8YTX - chains C and D of the 6 polymer chains in the assembly; structure by X-ray diffraction, 2.53 A resolution.

# Chain C
Name: Detyrosinated tubulin alpha-1B chain
Source organism: Sus scrofa
UniProtKB: Q2XVP4 (TBA1B_PIG); numbering as in UniProt (aligned over 1-440)
Amino-acid sequence (440 residues; each row starts with the number of its first residue):
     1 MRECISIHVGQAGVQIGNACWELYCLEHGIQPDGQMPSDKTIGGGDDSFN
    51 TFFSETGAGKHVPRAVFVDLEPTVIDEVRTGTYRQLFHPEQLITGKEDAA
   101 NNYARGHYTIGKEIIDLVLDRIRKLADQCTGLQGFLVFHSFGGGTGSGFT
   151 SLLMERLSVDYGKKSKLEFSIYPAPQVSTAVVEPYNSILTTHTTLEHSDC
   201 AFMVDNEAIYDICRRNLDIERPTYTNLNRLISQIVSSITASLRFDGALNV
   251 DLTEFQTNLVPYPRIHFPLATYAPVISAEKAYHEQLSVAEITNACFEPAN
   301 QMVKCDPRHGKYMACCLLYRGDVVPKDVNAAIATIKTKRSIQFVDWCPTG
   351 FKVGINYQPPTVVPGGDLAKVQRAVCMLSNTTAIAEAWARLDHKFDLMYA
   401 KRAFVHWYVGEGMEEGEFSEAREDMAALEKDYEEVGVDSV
Bound ions: Ca2+: D39, T41, G44, D47, E55
Residues lining bound ligands:
  - A1D68 (2-chloranyl-N-(4-methoxyphenyl)-N-methyl-thieno[2,3-d]pyrimidin-4-amine): T179, A180, V181
  - GTP (guanosine-5'-triphosphate): V9, G10, Q11, A12, Q15, I16, D69, D98, A99, A100, N101, S140, G142, G143, G144, T145, G146, I171, P173, V177, S178, T179, E183, N206, Y224, L227, N228, I231
Curated features (UniProtKB/Swiss-Prot):
  - motif: M1 to C4 (MREC motif)
  - active site: E254
  - binding site (GTP): G10, Q11, A12, Q15, E71, A99, S140, G143, G144, T145, G146, T179, E183, N206, Y224, N228, L252
  - binding site (Mg(2+)): E71
  - modified residue: K40 (N6,N6,N6-trimethyllysine), S48 (Phosphoserine), S232 (Phosphoserine), Y282 (3'-nitrotyrosine), R339 (Omega-N-methylarginine), S439 (Phosphoserine)
  - cross-link (Glycyl lysine isopeptide (Lys-Gly)): K326 (interchain with G-Cter in ubiquitin), K370 (interchain with G-Cter in ubiquitin)

# Chain D
Name: Tubulin beta chain
Source organism: Sus scrofa
UniProtKB: A0A8D0VN39 (A0A8D0VN39_PIG); residue numbers follow UniProt; this construct covers 1-431
Amino-acid sequence (431 residues; each row starts with the number of its first residue):
     1 MREIVHIQAGQCGNQIGAKFWEVISDEHGIDPTGSYHGDSDLQLERINVY
    51 YNEATGNKYVPRAILVDLEPGTMDSVRSGPFGQIFRPDNFVFGQSGAGNN
   101 WAKGHYTEGAELVDSVLDVVRKESESCDCLQGFQLTHSLGGGTGSGMGTL
   151 LISKIREEYPDRIMNTFSVMPSPKVSDTVVEPYNATLSVHQLVENTDETY
   201 CIDNEALYDICFRTLKLTTPTYGDLNHLVSATMSGVTTCLRFPGQLNADL
   251 RKLAVNMVPFPRLHFFMPGFAPLTSRGSQQYRALTVPELTQQMFDSKNMM
   301 AACDPRHGRYLTVAAIFRGRMSMKEVDEQMLNVQNKNSSYFVEWIPNNVK
   351 TAVCDIPPRGLKMSATFIGNSTAIQELFKRISEQFTAMFRRKAFLHWYTG
   401 EGMDEMEFTEAESNMNDLVSEYQQYQDATAD
Not modelled in the structure: 95-97, 274-283
Residues lining bound ligands:
  - A1D68 (2-chloranyl-N-(4-methoxyphenyl)-N-methyl-thieno[2,3-d]pyrimidin-4-amine): V236, C239, L240, L246, A248, K252, L253, N256, M257, T312, V313, A314, A315, I316, N348, K350, T351, A352
  - GDP (guanosine-5'-diphosphate): G10, Q11, C12, D67, N99, S138, G140, G141, G142, T143, G144, V169, P171, S172, V175, S176, E181, N204, L207, Y222, L225, N226

# Interface between chain C and chain D
Residue-residue contacts (57):
  T73(C) - N247(D)
  K96(C) - D128(D)
  K96(C) - C129(D)
  E97(C) - R2(D)  salt bridge
  E97(C) - C129(D)
  E97(C) - R162(D)  salt bridge
  D98(C) - D249(D)
  D98(C) - K252(D)  salt bridge
  A100(C) - R251(D)
  A100(C) - K252(D)
  A100(C) - V255(D)
  N101(C) - K252(D)
  N101(C) - N256(D)  hydrogen bond
  R105(C) - R251(D)
  P175(C) - N347(D)
  P175(C) - K350(D)
  S178(C) - K350(D)  hydrogen bond (backbone-side chain)
  A180(C) - N256(D)
  V181(C) - N256(D)  hydrogen bond (backbone-side chain)
  V181(C) - I345(D)  hydrophobic
  V181(C) - P346(D)
  V182(C) - N256(D)
  Y210(C) - D327(D)
  E220(C) - K324(D)
  R221(C) - M323(D)
  R221(C) - K324(D)
  R221(C) - D327(D)  salt bridge
  R221(C) - V353(D)
  Y224(C) - Q245(D)
  K394(C) - P346(D)
  K394(C) - N347(D)
  L397(C) - W344(D)
  L397(C) - P346(D)  hydrophobic
  L397(C) - A430(D)  hydrophobic
  M398(C) - W344(D)  hydrogen bond (backbone-backbone)
  M398(C) - I345(D)  hydrophobic
  M398(C) - P346(D)
  K401(C) - F260(D)
  K401(C) - W344(D)
  K401(C) - A428(D)
  K401(C) - T429(D)  hydrogen bond (side chain-backbone)
  R402(C) - F260(D)
  A403(C) - P259(D)
  A403(C) - F260(D)  hydrophobic
  F404(C) - V255(D)
  F404(C) - N256(D)
  F404(C) - V258(D)
  F404(C) - P259(D)  hydrogen bond (backbone-backbone)
  F404(C) - T312(D)
  F404(C) - I345(D)  hydrophobic
  H406(C) - V258(D)  hydrogen bond (side chain-backbone)
  H406(C) - P259(D)
  H406(C) - F260(D)
  H406(C) - P261(D)
  W407(C) - A254(D)
  W407(C) - V255(D)
  W407(C) - V258(D)  hydrogen bond (side chain-backbone)
Interface residues without a listed pair, chain C (29 interface residues in all): Q11, Q176, V177, T179
Interface residues without a listed pair, chain D (34 interface residues in all): D197, M257, S322, E343, N348

# In short
29 residues of chain C and 34 residues of chain D are in contact; the contacts include 8 hydrogen bonds and 4
salt bridges. Polar pairs include E97(C)-R2(D), E97(C)-R162(D) and D98(C)-K252(D). Compound A1D68 is bound
between chain C and chain D.
Here chain C is Detyrosinated tubulin alpha-1B chain and chain D is Tubulin beta chain, both from Sus scrofa.
Entry 8YTX (Tubulin-RB3-TTL in complex with compound SI9) was determined by X-ray diffraction, deposited
together with 8YU9 and 8YUA.
